2GCH - chains E and F of the 3 polymer chains in the assembly; structure by X-ray diffraction, 1.90 A resolution.

[Chain E]
Protein: Gamma-chymotrypsin A
From: Bos taurus
Notes: EC 3.4.21.1
UniProt: P00766 (CTRA_BOVIN); numbering as in UniProt (aligned over 1-13)
Sequence (13 residues; row label = number of the first residue in the row):
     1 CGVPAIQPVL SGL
Not modelled in the structure: 12-13

[Chain F]
Protein: Gamma-chymotrypsin A
From: Bos taurus
Notes: EC 3.4.21.1
UniProt: P00766 (CTRA_BOVIN); residue numbers follow UniProt; this construct covers 16-146
Sequence (131 residues; each row starts with the number of its first residue):
    16 IVNGEEAVPG SWPWQVSLQD KTGFHFCGGS LINENWVVTA AHCGVTTSDV VVAGEFDQGS
    76 SSEKIQKLKI AKVFKNSKYN SLTINNDITL LKLSTAASFS QTVSAVCLPS ASDDFAAGTT
   136 CVTTGWGLTR Y
Disulfide bonds: C42-C58
UniProt features mapped onto this chain:
  - active site (Charge relay system): H57, D102

[Interface between chain E and chain F]
Inter-chain disulfides: C1(E)-C122(F)
Contacting residue pairs (19; chain E residue first):
  C1(E) - A120(F)
  C1(E) - V121(F)
  C1(E) - C122(F)  disulfide
  G2(E) - W29(F)
  G2(E) - A120(F)  hydrogen bond (backbone-backbone)
  G2(E) - C122(F)  hydrogen bond (backbone-side chain)
  P4(E) - S26(F)
  P4(E) - P28(F)
  A5(E) - Q116(F)
  I6(E) - V23(F)  hydrophobic
  I6(E) - P24(F)
  I6(E) - G25(F)
  I6(E) - S26(F)
  I6(E) - Q116(F)
  P8(E) - S26(F)
  P8(E) - W27(F)  hydrophobic
  V9(E) - V23(F)  hydrophobic
  L10(E) - V137(F)  hydrophobic
  S11(E) - E20(F)
Interface residues without a listed pair, chain E (11 interface residues in all): V3, Q7

[Overview]
11 residues of chain E and 13 residues of chain F are in contact; the contacts include 1 disulfide bond and 2
hydrogen bonds. Among the polar pairs are G2(E)-C122(F) and G2(E)-A120(F). Curated annotation (UniProt) lists
active-site residues H57(F) and D102(F) on chain F.
Here chain E is Gamma-chymotrypsin A and chain F is Gamma-chymotrypsin A, both from Bos taurus. Entry 2GCH
(Refined crystal structure of gamma-chymotrypsin at 1.9 angstroms resolution) was determined by X-ray
diffraction.
